PDB entry 1ZZJ | X-ray diffraction, 2.30 A resolution | chains D and B of the 4 polymer chains in the assembly

== Chain D ==
Molecule: 15-nt DNA strand
Sequence (15 nucleotides; each row starts with the number of its first residue; numbering starts at 0):
     0 TTCCCCTCCC CATTT
Disordered / not traced: 0-1, 10-14

== Chain B ==
Protein: Heterogeneous nuclear ribonucleoprotein K
Organism: Homo sapiens
Notes: fragment: KH3 domain
UniProtKB: P61978 (HNRPK_HUMAN); residues 11-89 here correspond to UniProt positions 385-463 (UniProt number = residue number + 374)
Amino-acid sequence (82 residues; numbered 8 to 89; the number before each row is that of its first residue):
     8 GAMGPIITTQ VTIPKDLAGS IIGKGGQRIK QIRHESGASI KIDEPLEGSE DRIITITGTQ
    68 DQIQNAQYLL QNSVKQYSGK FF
Disordered / not traced: 8, 82-89
Sequence notes: cloning artifact (8-10)
From the paper describing this entry:
  - binding site for the 15-nt DNA strand (chain D): Ser-27, Lys-31

== Interface between chain D and chain B ==
Contacting residue pairs - 25 pairs, chain D then chain B:
  DC4(D) with Lys-22(B), salt bridge to the phosphate
  DC5(D) with Lys-22(B), phosphate contact; Arg-59(B), salt bridge to the phosphate
  DT6(D) with Gly-26(B), hydrogen bond to the base; Ser-27(B), hydrogen bond to the base; Gly-30(B), base contact; Lys-31(B), hydrogen bond to the base; Gly-32(B), phosphate contact
  DC7(D) with Gly-26(B), base contact; Ile-29(B), sugar contact; Gly-30(B), sugar contact; Lys-31(B), phosphate contact; Gly-32(B), hydrogen bond to the phosphate; Gly-33(B), sugar contact; Arg-59(B), hydrogen bond to the base
  DC8(D) with Ile-29(B), base contact; Gly-32(B), sugar contact; Gly-33(B), sugar contact; Ile-36(B), base contact; Arg-40(B), hydrogen bond to the base; Ile-49(B), hydrogen bond to the base; Glu-51(B), base contact; Arg-59(B), base contact
  DC9(D) with Arg-40(B), hydrogen bond to the sugar; Glu-51(B), hydrogen bond to the base
Interface residues without a listed pair, chain B (17 interface residues in all): Asp-23, Ala-25, Lys-48, Pro-52

== Summary ==
The interface between chain D and chain B involves 6 residues on one side and 17 on the other, with 9 hydrogen
bonds and 2 salt bridges. Polar pairs include DT6(D)/Gly-26(B), DT6(D)/Ser-27(B) and DT6(D)/Lys-31(B). The
paper reports a binding site for the 15-nt DNA strand (chain D) at Ser-27(B) and Lys-31(B).
Chain D is a 15-nt DNA strand and chain B is Heterogeneous nuclear ribonucleoprotein K (Homo sapiens); the
structure, Structure of the third KH domain of hnRNP K in complex with 15-mer ssDNA, was determined by X-ray
diffraction, deposited together with 1ZZI and 1ZZK.
